7JHG - chains A and B of the 7 polymer chains in the assembly; structure by electron microscopy, 3.47 A resolution.

Chain A:
Name: 5'-AMP-activated protein kinase catalytic subunit alpha-1
Organism: Homo sapiens
Notes: EC 2.7.11.1, 2.7.11.27, 2.7.11.31, 2.7.11.26
UniProt: Q13131 (AAPK1_HUMAN); residues 13-550 here correspond to UniProt positions 22-559 (UniProt number = residue number + 9)
Sequence (484 residues; each row starts with the number of its first residue; note: 54 numbers in that range are skipped by the numbering (no residue carries them; nothing is unmodelled there)):
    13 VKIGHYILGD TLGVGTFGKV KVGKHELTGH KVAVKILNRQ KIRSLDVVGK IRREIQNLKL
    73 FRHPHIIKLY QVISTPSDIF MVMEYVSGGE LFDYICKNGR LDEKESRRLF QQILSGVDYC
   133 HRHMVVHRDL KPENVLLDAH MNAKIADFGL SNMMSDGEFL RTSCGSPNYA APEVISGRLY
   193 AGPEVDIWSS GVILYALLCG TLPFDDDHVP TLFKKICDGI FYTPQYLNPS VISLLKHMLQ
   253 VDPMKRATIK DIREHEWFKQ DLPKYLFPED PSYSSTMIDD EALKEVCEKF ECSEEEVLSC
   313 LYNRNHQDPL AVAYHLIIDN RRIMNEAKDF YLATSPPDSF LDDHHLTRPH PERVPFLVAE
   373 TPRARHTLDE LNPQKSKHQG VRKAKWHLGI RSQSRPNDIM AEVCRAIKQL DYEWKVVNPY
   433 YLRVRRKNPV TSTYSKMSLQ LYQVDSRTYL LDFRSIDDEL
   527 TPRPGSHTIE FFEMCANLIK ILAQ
Disordered / not traced: 285-388
Small-molecule neighbours: Dorsomorphin (TAK; 6-[4-(2-piperidin-1-ylethoxy)phenyl]-3-pyridin-4-ylpyrazolo[1,5-a]pyrimidine): L24, V32, A45, K47, M95, E96, Y97, V98, S99, G100, G101, K109, L148, A158
UniProt features mapped onto this chain:
  - active site: D141 (Proton acceptor)
  - binding site (ATP): L24 to V32, K47
  - modified residue: T23 (Phosphothreonine), T174 (Phosphothreonine), T260 (Phosphothreonine), T346 (Phosphothreonine), S347 (Phosphoserine), S351 (Phosphoserine), T359 (Phosphothreonine), T373 (Phosphothreonine), S388 (Phosphoserine), S458 (Phosphoserine)

Chain B:
Name: 5'-AMP-activated protein kinase subunit beta-2
Organism: Homo sapiens
UniProt: O43741 (AAKB2_HUMAN); residues 75-272 here = UniProt positions 75-272
Sequence (198 residues; each row starts with the number of its first residue):
    75 MARPTVIRWS EGGKEVFISG SFNNWSTKIP LIKSHNDFVA ILDLPEGEHQ YKFFVDGQWV
   135 HDPSEPVVTS QLGTINNLIH VKKSDFEVFD ALKLDSMESS ETSCRDLSSS PPGPYGQEMY
   195 AFRSAARFKS PPILPPHLLQ VILNKDTNIS CDPALLPEPN HVMLNHLYAL SIKDSVMVLS
   255 ATHRYKKKYV TTLLYKPI
Disordered / not traced: 75-179
Differences from the reference sequence: conflict M75 (Gln in O43741), A199 (Glu in O43741), A200 (Glu in O43741)
UniProt features mapped onto this chain:
  - modified residue: S95 (Phosphoserine), S108 (Phosphoserine), T148 (Phosphothreonine), S158 (Phosphoserine), S170 (Phosphoserine), S174 (Phosphoserine), S184 (Phosphoserine)
  - mutagenesis: H235 (H235A: Results in an AMPK enzyme that is activable by phosphorylation but has significantly increased rate of dephosphorylation in phosphatase assays)

How chain A and chain B interact:
Pairs across the interface (75):
  K389(A) with S224(B); C225(B); D226(B); P227(B)
  Q391(A) with P227(B)
  R394(A) with K247(B)
  A396(A) with L244(B), hydrophobic
  K397(A) with L217(B); L244(B)
  W398(A) with V215(B); I216(B); K219(B); Y242(B); A243(B); V252(B)
  H399(A) with I216(B); L241(B); Y242(B); A243(B), hydrogen bond (backbone-backbone)
  L400(A) with L212(B), hydrophobic; I216(B), hydrophobic; H240(B); L241(B)
  N409(A) with R197(B); F202(B)
  D410(A) with R197(B), salt bridge
  M412(A) with F196(B); R197(B)
  A413(A) with R197(B)
  C416(A) with A195(B), hydrophobic
  Y424(A) with E192(B)
  W426(A) with G190(B); Q191(B), hydrogen bond (backbone-backbone); E192(B); A195(B)
  K427(A) with D180(B), hydrogen bond (side chain-backbone); S183(B); P185(B); G190(B)
  V428(A) with P185(B)
  V429(A) with P186(B)
  Y432(A) with K203(B)
  R435(A) with D180(B), salt bridge; S183(B), hydrogen bond
  K448(A) with D180(B)
  L453(A) with P205(B)
  Y454(A) with P206(B); L208(B), hydrophobic; L212(B), hydrophobic
  Q455(A) with S204(B); P205(B); P206(B), hydrogen bond (backbone-backbone); I207(B)
  V456(A) with L208(B), hydrophobic
  Y461(A) with P205(B), hydrophobic
  D464(A) with H240(B), salt bridge
  F465(A) with N239(B); H240(B), hydrogen bond (backbone-side chain); L241(B), hydrophobic
  S467(A) with N239(B)
  I468(A) with D180(B)
  E471(A) with S182(B)
  T534(A) with H257(B), hydrogen bond
  I535(A) with T266(B); L268(B), hydrophobic
  F537(A) with N239(B)
  F538(A) with L253(B), hydrophobic; S254(B); A255(B); H257(B); T266(B); L268(B), hydrophobic
  C541(A) with L241(B), hydrophobic
  A542(A) with K270(B)
  K546(A) with I272(B)
Interface residues without a listed pair, chain A (51 interface residues in all): V393, P408, K420, D423, E425, P431, R437, Y446, Q452, L462, R466, E539, I545
Interface residues without a listed pair, chain B (48 interface residues in all): L181, G187, R201, M251, L267

Overview:
51 residues of chain A and 48 residues of chain B are in contact; the contacts include 7 hydrogen bonds and 3
salt bridges. Polar contacts include D410(A)-R197(B), R435(A)-D180(B) and D464(A)-H240(B). Ligands of chain A:
Dorsomorphin.
Here chain A is 5'-AMP-activated protein kinase catalytic subunit alpha-1 and chain B is 5'-AMP-activated
protein kinase subunit beta-2, both from Homo sapiens. Entry 7JHG (Cryo-EM structure of ATP-bound fully
inactive AMPK in complex with Dorsomorphin (Compound C) and Fab-nanobody) was determined by electron
microscopy together with 7M74, 7JIJ and 7JHH from the same study.
